Entry 9B4H (electron microscopy, 3.10 A resolution); this record covers chains A and B of the 3 polymer chains in the assembly.

== Chain A (and B) ==
Name: Tyrosine-protein kinase ephrin type A/B receptor-like domain-containing protein
Organism: Chlamydomonas reinhardtii
Notes: chain B of this document is another copy of the same molecule, construct and numbering; everything in this record applies to it too
UniProtKB: A8J9H7 (A8J9H7_CHLRE); residue numbers follow UniProt; this construct covers 1-1987
Sequence (1987 residues; numbered 1 to 1987; the number before each row is that of its first residue):
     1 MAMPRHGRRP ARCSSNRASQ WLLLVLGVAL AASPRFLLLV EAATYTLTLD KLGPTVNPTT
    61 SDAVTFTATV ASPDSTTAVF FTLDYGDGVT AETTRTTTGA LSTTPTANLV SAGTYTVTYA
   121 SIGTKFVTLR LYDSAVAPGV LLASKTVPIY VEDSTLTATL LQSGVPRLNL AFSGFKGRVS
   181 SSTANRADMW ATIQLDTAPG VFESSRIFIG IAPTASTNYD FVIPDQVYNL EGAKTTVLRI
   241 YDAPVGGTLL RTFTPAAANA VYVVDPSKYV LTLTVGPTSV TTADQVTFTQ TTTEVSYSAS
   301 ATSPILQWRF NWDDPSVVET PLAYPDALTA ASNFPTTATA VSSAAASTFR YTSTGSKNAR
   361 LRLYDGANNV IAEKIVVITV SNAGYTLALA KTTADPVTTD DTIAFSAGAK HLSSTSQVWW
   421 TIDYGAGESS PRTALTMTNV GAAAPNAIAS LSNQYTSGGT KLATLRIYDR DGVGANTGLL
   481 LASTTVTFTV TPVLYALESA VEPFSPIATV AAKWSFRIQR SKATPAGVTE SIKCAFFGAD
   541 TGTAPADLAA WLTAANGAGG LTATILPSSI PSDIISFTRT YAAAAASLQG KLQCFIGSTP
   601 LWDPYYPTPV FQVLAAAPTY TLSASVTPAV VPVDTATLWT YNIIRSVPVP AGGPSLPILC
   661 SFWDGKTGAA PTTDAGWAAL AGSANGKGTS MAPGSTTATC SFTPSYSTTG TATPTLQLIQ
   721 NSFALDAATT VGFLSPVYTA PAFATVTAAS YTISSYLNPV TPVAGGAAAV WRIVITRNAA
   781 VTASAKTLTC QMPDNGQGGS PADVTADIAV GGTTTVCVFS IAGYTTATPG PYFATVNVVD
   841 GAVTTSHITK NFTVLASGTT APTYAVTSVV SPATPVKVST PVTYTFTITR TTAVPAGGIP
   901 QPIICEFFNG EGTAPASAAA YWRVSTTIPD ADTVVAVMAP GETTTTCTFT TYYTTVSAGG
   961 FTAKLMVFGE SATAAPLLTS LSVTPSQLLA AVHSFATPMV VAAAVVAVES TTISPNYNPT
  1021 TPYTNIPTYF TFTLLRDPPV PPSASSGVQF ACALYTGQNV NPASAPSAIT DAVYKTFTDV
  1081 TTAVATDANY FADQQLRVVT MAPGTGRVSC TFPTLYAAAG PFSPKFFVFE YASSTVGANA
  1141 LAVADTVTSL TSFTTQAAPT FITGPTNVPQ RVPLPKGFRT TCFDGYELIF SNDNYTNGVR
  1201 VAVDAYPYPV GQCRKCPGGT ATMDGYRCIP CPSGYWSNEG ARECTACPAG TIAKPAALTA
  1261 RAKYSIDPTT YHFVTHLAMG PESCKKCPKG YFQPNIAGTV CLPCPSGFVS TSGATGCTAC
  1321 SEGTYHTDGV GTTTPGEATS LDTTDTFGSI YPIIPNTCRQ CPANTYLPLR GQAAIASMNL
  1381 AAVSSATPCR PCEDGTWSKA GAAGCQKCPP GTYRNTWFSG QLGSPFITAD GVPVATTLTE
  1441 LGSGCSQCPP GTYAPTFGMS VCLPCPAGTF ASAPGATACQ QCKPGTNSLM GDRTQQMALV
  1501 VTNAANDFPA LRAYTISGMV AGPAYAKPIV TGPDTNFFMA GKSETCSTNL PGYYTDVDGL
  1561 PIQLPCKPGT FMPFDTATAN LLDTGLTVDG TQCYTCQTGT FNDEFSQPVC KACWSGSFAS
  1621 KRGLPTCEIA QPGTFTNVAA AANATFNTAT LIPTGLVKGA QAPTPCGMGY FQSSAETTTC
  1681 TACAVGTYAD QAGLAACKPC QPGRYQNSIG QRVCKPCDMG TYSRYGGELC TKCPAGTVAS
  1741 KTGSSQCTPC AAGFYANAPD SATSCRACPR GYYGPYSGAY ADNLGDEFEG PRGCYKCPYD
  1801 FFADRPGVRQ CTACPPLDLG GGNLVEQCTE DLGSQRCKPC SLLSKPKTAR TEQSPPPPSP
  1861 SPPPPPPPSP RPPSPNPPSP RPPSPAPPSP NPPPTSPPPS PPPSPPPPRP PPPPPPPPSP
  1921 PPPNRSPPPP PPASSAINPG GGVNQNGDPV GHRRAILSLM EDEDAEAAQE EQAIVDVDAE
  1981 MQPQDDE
Unresolved in the structure: 1-42, 1951-1987
Modified positions: P1855, P1856, P1857, P1858, P1860, P1862, P1863, P1864, P1865, P1866, P1867, P1868, P1870, P1872, P1873, P1875, P1877, P1878, P1880, P1882, P1883, P1885, P1887, P1888, P1890, P1892, P1893, P1894, P1897, P1898, P1899, P1901, P1902, P1903, P1905, P1906, P1907, P1908, P1910, P1911, P1912, P1913, P1914, P1915, P1916, P1917, P1918, P1920, P1921, P1922, P1923, P1927, P1928, P1929, P1930, P1931, P1932 (4-hydroxyproline; HYP)
Cystine bridges: C534-C594, C660-C700, C790-C817, C905-C947, C1182-C1213, C1216-C1228, C1231-C1244, C1247-C1284, C1287-C1301, C1304-C1317, C1320-C1358, C1361-C1389, C1392-C1405, C1408-C1445, C1448-C1462, C1465-C1479, C1596-C1610, C1613-C1627, C1666-C1680, C1683-C1697, C1700-C1714, C1733-C1747, C1750-C1765, C1768-C1794, C1797-C1811, C1814-C1837, C1828-C1840
Covalently attached groups: N-acetylglucosamine (NAG) linked to N851, N1194, N1643; glycan linked to S1854, S1859, S1861, S1869, S1874, S1879, S1884, S1889, S1896, S1900, S1904, S1919, S1926
From the paper describing this entry:
  - post-translational modification sites: N851, N1194, N1643

== How chain A and chain B interact ==
Contacting residue pairs (24; chain A residue first):
  D1556(A) - R1712(B)
  D1556(A) - V1713(B)
  K1567(A) - Q1691(B)
  T1591(A) - R1712(B)  hydrogen bond (backbone-side chain)
  Q1592(A) - M1668(B)
  C1593(A) - M1668(B)
  T1595(A) - A1692(B)
  S1620(A) - A1662(B)
  K1621(A) - P1663(B)
  R1622(A) - P1663(B)  hydrogen bond (side chain-backbone)
  R1622(A) - T1664(B)
  R1622(A) - P1665(B)
  Q1661(A) - Q1661(B)
  A1662(A) - S1620(B)
  P1663(A) - R1622(B)  hydrogen bond (backbone-side chain)
  T1664(A) - R1622(B)
  P1665(A) - R1622(B)
  M1668(A) - Q1592(B)
  Q1691(A) - K1567(B)
  A1692(A) - T1595(B)
  R1712(A) - D1556(B)
  R1712(A) - T1591(B)  hydrogen bond
  R1712(A) - Q1592(B)
  V1713(A) - D1556(B)
Other interface residues (no listed pair), chain A (21 interface residues in all): V1557, F1618
Other interface residues (no listed pair), chain B (20 interface residues in all): V1557, C1593, K1621

== Overview ==
The interface between chain A and chain B involves 21 residues on one side and 20 on the other; the contacts
include 4 hydrogen bonds. Among the polar pairs are T1591(A)-R1712(B) and R1622(A)-P1663(B). The paper reports
modification sites N851(A), N1194(A) and N1643(A).
Both chains are Tyrosine-protein kinase ephrin type A/B receptor-like domain-containing protein (Chlamydomonas
reinhardtii). Entry 9B4H (Chlamydomonas reinhardtii mastigoneme filament) was determined by electron
microscopy.
